PDB entry 3UTU | X-ray diffraction, 1.55 A resolution | chains L and H of the 3 polymer chains in the assembly

Chain L:
Name: Thrombin light chain
From: Homo sapiens
Notes: EC 3.4.21.5
Reference sequence: P00734 (THRB_HUMAN); residues 1-14 here correspond to UniProt positions 336-349 (UniProt number = residue number + 335)
Chain sequence (36 residues; numbered 1 to 15 plus 21 insertion-coded residues; the number before each row is that of its first residue; a row labelled like 14A-14M holds insertion residues (14A, then the next letters in order)):
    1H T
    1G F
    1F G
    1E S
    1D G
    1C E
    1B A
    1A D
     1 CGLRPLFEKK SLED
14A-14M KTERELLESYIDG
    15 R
Disordered / not traced: 1H, 1G, 1F, 1E, 1D, 1C, 14K-14M, 15
UniProt features mapped onto this chain:
  - site: Arg15 (Cleavage)

Chain H:
Name: Thrombin heavy chain
From: Homo sapiens
Notes: EC 3.4.21.5
Reference sequence: P00734 (THRB_HUMAN); the construct lacks a stretch of the UniProt sequence and is renumbered around it, so the offset changes along the chain: 16-36 = UniProt 364-384; 37-60 = UniProt 386-409; 61-77 = UniProt 419-435; 78-97 = UniProt 437-456; 7 more segments
Chain sequence (259 residues; numbered 16 to 247 plus 28 insertion-coded residues; 1 number in that range is skipped by the numbering (no residue carries it; nothing is unmodelled there); the number before each row is that of its first residue; a row labelled like 60A-60I holds insertion residues (60A, then the next letters in order)):
    16 IVEGSDAEIG MSPWQVMLFR K
   36A S
    37 PQELLCGASL ISDRWVLTAA HCLL
60A-60I YPPWDKNFT
    61 ENDLLVRIGK HSRTRYE
   77A R
    78 NIEKISMLEK IYIHPRYNWR
   97A E
    98 NLDRDIALMK LKKPVAFSDY IHPVCLPDRE TA
129A-129C ASL
   130 LQAGYKGRVT GWGNLKETWT
149A-149E ANVGK
   150 GQPSVLQVVN LPIVERPVCK DSTRIRITDN MFCAG
  184A Y
   185 KP
186A-186D DEGK
   187 RGDACEGDSG GPFVMKSP
204A-204B FN
   205 NRWYQMGIVS WGE
   219 GCD
  221A R
   222 DGKYGFYTHV FRLKKWIQKV IDQFGE
Disordered / not traced: 16, 147-149, 149A-149E, 247
Cystine bridges: Cys42-Cys58, Cys168-Cys182, Cys191-Cys220
Small-molecule neighbours: 1TS ((2S)-N-[(4-carbamimidoylphenyl)methyl]-1-[(2S)-2-[(3-chloro-4-methoxybenzene)sulfonamido]-3-{[(4-cyanophenyl)methyl]carbamoyl}propanoyl]pyrrolidine-2-carboxamide): His57, Tyr60A, Trp60D, Trp96, Glu97A, Asn98, Leu99, Glu146, Ile174, Asp189, Ala190, Cys191, Glu192, Ser195, Val213, Ser214, Trp215, Gly216, Glu217, Gly219, Cys220, Arg221A, Lys224, Gly226
UniProt features mapped onto this chain:
  - region: Ala183 to Val200 (High affinity receptor-binding region which is also known as the TP508 peptide)
  - active site (Charge relay system): His57, Asp102, Ser195
  - glycosylation: Asn60G (N-linked (GlcNAc...) (complex) asparagine)

Interface between chain L and chain H:
Disulfides between the chains: Cys1(L)-Cys122(H)
Residue-residue contacts (55):
  Cys1(L) - Pro120(H)
  Cys1(L) - Val121(H)
  Cys1(L) - Cys122(H)  disulfide
  Cys1(L) - Arg206(H)  hydrogen bond (backbone-side chain)
  Asp1A(L) - His119(H)  hydrogen bond (backbone-side chain)
  Asp1A(L) - Arg206(H)
  Ala1B(L) - Arg206(H)  hydrogen bond (backbone-side chain)
  Gly2(L) - Pro120(H)  hydrogen bond (backbone-backbone)
  Gly2(L) - Cys122(H)
  Gly2(L) - Arg206(H)
  Gly2(L) - Trp207(H)  hydrogen bond (backbone-backbone)
  Leu3(L) - His119(H)  hydrogen bond (backbone-side chain)
  Leu3(L) - Asn205(H)
  Leu3(L) - Arg206(H)
  Arg4(L) - Gly25(H)
  Arg4(L) - Met26(H)  hydrogen bond (side chain-backbone)
  Arg4(L) - Pro28(H)
  Arg4(L) - Trp29(H)
  Arg4(L) - Arg137(H)
  Arg4(L) - Trp207(H)
  Pro5(L) - Ser115(H)
  Pro5(L) - Asp116(H)
  Pro5(L) - His119(H)
  Leu6(L) - Asp116(H)
  Phe7(L) - Glu23(H)
  Phe7(L) - Ile24(H)
  Phe7(L) - Gly25(H)
  Phe7(L) - Met26(H)  hydrophobic
  Glu8(L) - Lys202(H)  salt bridge
  Glu8(L) - Asn205(H)
  Glu8(L) - Trp207(H)  hydrogen bond
  Asp14(L) - Glu23(H)
  Asp14(L) - Met26(H)
  Asp14(L) - Arg137(H)  salt bridge
  Asp14(L) - Trp207(H)
  Lys14A(L) - Glu23(H)  hydrogen bond (backbone-side chain)
  Thr14B(L) - Arg137(H)  hydrogen bond
  Thr14B(L) - Asn159(H)  hydrogen bond
  Glu14C(L) - Arg137(H)
  Glu14C(L) - Lys202(H)  salt bridge
  Glu14E(L) - Lys135(H)  salt bridge
  Glu14E(L) - Asn159(H)  hydrogen bond
  Glu14E(L) - Tyr184A(H)  hydrogen bond
  Leu14F(L) - Lys135(H)
  Leu14F(L) - Gly136(H)
  Leu14F(L) - Asn159(H)
  Leu14F(L) - Trp207(H)  hydrophobic
  Ser14I(L) - Gly133(H)
  Ser14I(L) - Tyr134(H)
  Ser14I(L) - Lys135(H)  hydrogen bond (side chain-backbone)
  Tyr14J(L) - Tyr134(H)
  Tyr14J(L) - Lys135(H)  hydrogen bond (side chain-backbone)
  Tyr14J(L) - Met201(H)
  Tyr14J(L) - Lys202(H)  hydrogen bond (side chain-backbone)
  Tyr14J(L) - Pro204(H)
Also at the interface, not in a pair above, chain L (19 interface residues in all): Leu14G
Also at the interface, not in a pair above, chain H (26 interface residues in all): Tyr117

Overview:
19 residues of chain L face 26 of chain H across their interface; the contacts include 1 disulfide bond, 16
hydrogen bonds and 4 salt bridges. Polar pairs include Glu8(L)-Lys202(H), Glu14E(L)-Lys135(H) and
Asp14(L)-Arg137(H). Bound to chain H: compound 1TS.
Chain L is Thrombin light chain and chain H is Thrombin heavy chain, both from Homo sapiens; the structure,
High affinity inhibitor of human thrombin, was determined by X-ray diffraction.
